Entry 5MM4 (electron microscopy, 4.50 A resolution (low resolution: residue-level contacts below are approximate; hydrogen-bond / salt-bridge calls are withheld)); this record covers chains K and A of the 3 polymer chains in the assembly.

# Chain K
Name: kinesin-5
Organism: Ustilago maydis (strain 521 / FGSC 9021)
Notes: fragment: motor domain
UniProt: A0A0D1DQH0 (A0A0D1DQH0_USTMA); residues 2-385 here correspond to UniProt positions 73-456 (UniProt number = residue number + 71)
Sequence (385 residues; numbered 1 to 385; the number before each row is that of its first residue):
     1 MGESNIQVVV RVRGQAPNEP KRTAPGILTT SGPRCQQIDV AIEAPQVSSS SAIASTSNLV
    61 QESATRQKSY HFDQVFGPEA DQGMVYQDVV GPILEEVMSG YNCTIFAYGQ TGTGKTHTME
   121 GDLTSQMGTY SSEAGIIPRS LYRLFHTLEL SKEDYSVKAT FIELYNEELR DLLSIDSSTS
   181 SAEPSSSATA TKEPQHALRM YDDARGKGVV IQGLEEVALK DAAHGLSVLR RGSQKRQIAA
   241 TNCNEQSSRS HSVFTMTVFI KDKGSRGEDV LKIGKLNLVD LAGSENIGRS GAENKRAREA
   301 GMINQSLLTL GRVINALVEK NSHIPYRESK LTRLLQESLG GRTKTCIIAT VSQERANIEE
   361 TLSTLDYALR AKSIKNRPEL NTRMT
Unresolved in the structure: 383-385
Construct notes: initiating methionine (1)
Residues lining bound ligands: AMP-PNP (ANP; phosphoaminophosphonic acid-adenylate ester): Arg11, Val12, Arg13, Gln15, Ala16, Gly112, Thr113, Gly114, Lys115, Thr116, His117, Asn244, Gln246, Ser247, Ser248, Asp280, Leu281, Ala282, Gly283

# Chain A
Name: Tubulin alpha-1A chain
Organism: Sus scrofa
UniProt: P02550 (TBA1A_PIG); numbering as in UniProt (aligned over 1-439)
Sequence (439 residues; row label = number of the first residue in the row):
     1 MRECISIHVG QAGVQIGNAC WELYCLEHGI QPDGQMPSDK TIGGGDDSFN TFFSETGAGK
    61 HVPRAVFVDL EPTVIDEVRT GTYRQLFHPE QLITGKEDAA NNYARGHYTI GKEIIDLVLD
   121 RIRKLADQCT GLQGFSVFHS FGGGTGSGFT SLLMERLSVD YGKKSKLEFS IYPAPQVSTA
   181 VVEPYNSILT THTTLEHSDC AFMVDNEAIY DICRRNLDIE RPTYTNLNRL IGQIVSSITA
   241 SLRFDGALNV DLTEFQTNLV PYPRGHFPLA TYAPVISAEK AYHEQLSVAE ITNACFEPAN
   301 QMVKCDPRHG KYMACCLLYR GDVVPKDVNA AIATIKTKRT IQFVDWCPTG FKVGINYEPP
   361 TVVPGGDLAK VQRAVCMLSN TTAIAEAWAR LDHKFDLMYA KRAFVHWYVG EGMEEGEFSE
   421 AREDMAALEK DYEEVGVDS
Unresolved in the structure: 1, 39-48
Construct notes: conflict Gly265 (Ala in P02550)
Bound ions: Mg2+: Thr145 (together with GTP)
Residues lining bound ligands: GTP (guanosine-5'-triphosphate): Gly10, Gln11, Ala12, Gly13, Gln15, Asp98, Ala100, Asn101, Ser140, Gly142, Gly143, Gly144, Thr145, Gly146, Ile171, Thr179, Glu183, Asn206, Tyr224, Asn228
Swiss-Prot annotation at these positions:
  - active site: Glu254
  - binding site (GTP): Gly10, Gln11, Ala12, Gln15, Glu71, Ala99, Ser140, Gly143, Gly144, Thr145, Gly146, Thr179, Glu183, Asn206, Tyr224, Asn228, Leu252
  - binding site (Mg(2+)): Glu71
  - modified residue: Lys40 (N6-acetyllysine), Tyr282 (3'-nitrotyrosine), Ser439 (Phosphoserine)
  - natural variant: Gly265 (A265G: this construct carries the variant), Thr271 to Ala273 (sequence variant, change not given here)

# How chain K and chain A interact
Contacting residue pairs (37; chain K residue first):
  Ala52(K) with Asp431(A)
  Ile53(K) with Tyr262(A); Pro263(A); Asp431(A)
  Ala54(K) with Arg264(A); Asp431(A)
  Ser55(K) with Asp424(A); Ala427(A); Asp431(A)
  Thr56(K) with Asp424(A)
  Ser57(K) with Asp424(A)
  Ile287(K) with Tyr108(A); Glu411(A); Gly412(A)
  Gly288(K) with Tyr108(A)
  Gly291(K) with Tyr108(A)
  Ala292(K) with Tyr108(A); Lys112(A)
  Gly301(K) with Val409(A); Gly410(A)
  Asn304(K) with Val409(A)
  Gln305(K) with His406(A); Gly410(A)
  Leu308(K) with Val405(A); His406(A); Val409(A); Glu415(A)
  Arg312(K) with Val405(A); His406(A)
  Glu359(K) with Gly416(A); Ser419(A); Glu420(A)
  Glu360(K) with Glu414(A)
  Ser363(K) with Glu415(A)
  Tyr367(K) with Arg402(A); Glu415(A)
  Arg370(K) with Arg402(A)
Interface residues without a listed pair, chain K (25 interface residues in all): Asn286, Glu293, Asn294, Asn315, Asp366
Interface residues without a listed pair, chain A (21 interface residues in all): Glu113

# In short
25 residues of chain K face 21 of chain A across their interface. Bound to chain K: AMP-PNP. Ligands of chain
A: GTP. Curated annotation (UniProt) lists active-site residue Glu254(A), 17 GTP-binding residues and
Mg2+-binding residue Glu71(A) on chain A.
Here chain K is kinesin-5 (Ustilago maydis (strain 521 / FGSC 9021)) and chain A is Tubulin alpha-1A chain
(Sus scrofa). Entry 5MM4 (Ustilago maydis kinesin-5 motor domain in the AMPPNP state bound to microtubules)
was determined by electron microscopy together with 5MM7 from the same study.
